3LIY - chains F and K of the 3 polymer chains in the assembly; structure by X-ray diffraction, 1.86 A resolution.

== Chain F ==
Molecule: Protease
From: Human T-lymphotropic virus 1
UniProtKB: Q82134 (Q82134_9DELA); residues 1-116 here = UniProt positions 1-116
Chain sequence (116 residues; row label = number of the first residue in the row):
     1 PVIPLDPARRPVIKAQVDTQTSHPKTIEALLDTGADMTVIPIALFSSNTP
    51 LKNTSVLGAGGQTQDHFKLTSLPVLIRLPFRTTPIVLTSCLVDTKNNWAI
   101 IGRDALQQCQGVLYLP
Construct notes: engineered mutation Ile40 (Leu in Q82134)
Reported in the primary citation:
  - catalytic residues: Asp32 (citing earlier work)

== Chain K ==
Molecule: statine-containing inhibitor
Chain sequence (10 residues; each row starts with the number of its first residue):
   401 XAPQVXVMHP
Not modelled in the structure: 401, 410
Modified / non-standard residues: ACE (acetyl group) at position 401; STA (statine) at position 406

== How chain F and chain K interact ==
Contacting residue pairs (43; chain F residue first):
  Arg10(F) - Gln404(K)  hydrogen bond
  Arg10(F) - Met408(K)
  Leu30(F) - STA_406(K)
  Asp32(F) - STA_406(K)
  Gly34(F) - Gln404(K)
  Gly34(F) - Val405(K)
  Gly34(F) - STA_406(K)  hydrogen bond (backbone-backbone)
  Gly34(F) - Val407(K)  hydrogen bond (backbone-backbone)
  Ala35(F) - Gln404(K)
  Ala35(F) - Val405(K)  hydrophobic
  Ala35(F) - Val407(K)
  Asp36(F) - Pro403(K)
  Asp36(F) - Gln404(K)  hydrogen bond (side chain-backbone)
  Asp36(F) - Val407(K)  hydrogen bond (backbone-backbone)
  Asp36(F) - Met408(K)
  Asp36(F) - His409(K)  hydrogen bond (side chain-backbone)
  Met37(F) - Pro403(K)  hydrophobic
  Met37(F) - His409(K)  hydrogen bond
  Ser55(F) - Ala402(K)
  Ser55(F) - Pro403(K)
  Ser55(F) - His409(K)  hydrogen bond (backbone-side chain)
  Val56(F) - Pro403(K)
  Val56(F) - Val407(K)  hydrophobic
  Val56(F) - Met408(K)
  Val56(F) - His409(K)
  Leu57(F) - Pro403(K)  hydrogen bond (backbone-backbone)
  Leu57(F) - Gln404(K)
  Leu57(F) - Val405(K)  hydrogen bond (backbone-backbone)
  Leu57(F) - STA_406(K)
  Leu57(F) - Val407(K)
  Leu57(F) - Met408(K)  hydrogen bond (backbone-backbone)
  Gly58(F) - Val405(K)
  Gly58(F) - STA_406(K)
  Ala59(F) - Val405(K)
  Ala59(F) - STA_406(K)
  Gln62(F) - Ala402(K)
  Leu91(F) - Val405(K)  hydrophobic
  Leu91(F) - Val407(K)  hydrophobic
  Leu91(F) - His409(K)
  Trp98(F) - Val405(K)  hydrophobic
  Trp98(F) - STA_406(K)
  Trp98(F) - Met408(K)
  Ile100(F) - Val405(K)  hydrophobic
Other interface residues (no listed pair), chain F (18 interface residues in all): Val39, Thr54

== Summary ==
18 residues of chain F and 8 residues of chain K are in contact, with 11 hydrogen bonds. Polar contacts
include Arg10(F)-Gln404(K), Asp36(F)-Gln404(K) and Asp36(F)-His409(K). The paper reports the catalytic residue
Asp32(F).
Chain F is Protease (Human T-lymphotropic virus 1) and chain K is statine-containing inhibitor; the structure,
crystal structure of HTLV protease complexed with Statine-containing peptide inhibitor, was determined by
X-ray diffraction, deposited together with 3LIN, 3LIQ, 3LIT, 3LIV and 3LIX.
